4M3G - chain A; structure by X-ray diffraction, 2.30 A resolution.

[Chain A]
Molecule: HTH-type transcriptional regulator EthR
From: Mycobacterium tuberculosis
UniProtKB: P96222 (ETHR_MYCTU); numbering as in UniProt (aligned over 1-216)
Chain sequence (216 residues; row label = number of the first residue in the row):
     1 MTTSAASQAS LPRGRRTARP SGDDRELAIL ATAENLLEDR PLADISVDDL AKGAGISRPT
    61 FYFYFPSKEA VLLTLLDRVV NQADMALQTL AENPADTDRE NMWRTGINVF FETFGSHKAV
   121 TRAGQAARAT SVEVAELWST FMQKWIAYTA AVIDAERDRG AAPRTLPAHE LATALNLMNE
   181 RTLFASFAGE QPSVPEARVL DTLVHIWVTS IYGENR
Not modelled in the structure: 1-21, 95-96, 215-216
Ligand contacts: 2G1 (4-(2-methyl-1,3-thiazol-4-yl)-N-(3,3,3-trifluoropropyl)benzenesulfonamide): Leu87, Met102, Trp103, Gly106, Ile107, Phe110, Phe114, Trp138, Met142, Trp145, Tyr148, Thr149, Val152, Leu175, Asn176, Asn179, Glu180, Leu183, Phe184, Trp207
Reported in the primary citation:
  - binding site for 2G1: Phe114

[In short]
Bound to chain A: compound 2G1. From the paper: a binding site for 2G1 at Phe114.
Chain A is HTH-type transcriptional regulator EthR (Mycobacterium tuberculosis); the structure, Rapid and
efficient design of new inhibitors of Mycobacterium tuberculosis transcriptional repressor EthR using fragment
growing ..., was determined by X-ray diffraction together with 4M3B, 4M3D, 4M3E and 4M3F from the same study.
